PDB entry 5IQS | X-ray diffraction, 2.00 A resolution | chain A

# Chain A
Protein: WelO5
From: Hapalosiphon welwitschii UTEX B 1830
UniProtKB: A0A067YX61 (A0A067YX61_9CYAN); numbering as in UniProt (aligned over 1-290)
Chain sequence (315 residues; row label = number of the first residue in the row; numbers below 1 keep their minus sign (Met-24 is residue -24)):
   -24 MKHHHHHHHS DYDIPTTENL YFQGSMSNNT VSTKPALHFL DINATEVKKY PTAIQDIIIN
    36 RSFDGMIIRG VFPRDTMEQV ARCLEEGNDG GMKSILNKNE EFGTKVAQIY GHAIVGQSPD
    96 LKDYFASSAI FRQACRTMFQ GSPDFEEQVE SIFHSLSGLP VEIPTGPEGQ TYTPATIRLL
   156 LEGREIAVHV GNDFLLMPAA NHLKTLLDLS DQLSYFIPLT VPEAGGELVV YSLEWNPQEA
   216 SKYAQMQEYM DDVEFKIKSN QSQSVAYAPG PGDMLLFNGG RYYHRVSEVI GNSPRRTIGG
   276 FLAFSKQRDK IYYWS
Not modelled in the structure: -24 to 10
Differences from the reference sequence: initiating methionine (-24); expression tag (-23 to 0)
Bound ions: Fe2+: His164, His259 (together with 2-oxoglutaric acid)
Ligand contacts: 2-oxoglutaric acid (AKG): Arg153, Ile161, His164, Ser189, Phe191, Leu203, Phe252, His259, Val261, Arg270, Thr272, Phe276
Reported in the primary citation:
  - Fe2+ coordination: His164
  - binding site for 2-oxoglutaric acid: Ser189

# Summary
Bound to chain A: 2-oxoglutaric acid. The Fe2+ site is built by His164 and His259. From the paper: a binding
site for 2-oxoglutaric acid at Ser189; Fe2+ coordination by His164.
Chain A is WelO5 (Hapalosiphon welwitschii UTEX B 1830); the structure, WelO5 bound to Fe(II), Cl, and
2-oxoglutarate, was determined by X-ray diffraction together with 5IQT, 5IQU and 5IQV from the same study.
